8OJL - chains A and F of the 6 polymer chains in the assembly; structure by electron microscopy, 2.88 A resolution.

[Chain A (and F)]
Protein: Lon protease homolog, mitochondrial
From: Homo sapiens
Notes: EC 3.4.21.53; chain F of this document is another copy of the same molecule, construct and numbering; everything in this record applies to it too
UniProt: P36776 (LONM_HUMAN); residue numbers follow UniProt; this construct covers 121-959
Chain sequence (869 residues; numbered 91 to 959; the number before each row is that of its first residue):
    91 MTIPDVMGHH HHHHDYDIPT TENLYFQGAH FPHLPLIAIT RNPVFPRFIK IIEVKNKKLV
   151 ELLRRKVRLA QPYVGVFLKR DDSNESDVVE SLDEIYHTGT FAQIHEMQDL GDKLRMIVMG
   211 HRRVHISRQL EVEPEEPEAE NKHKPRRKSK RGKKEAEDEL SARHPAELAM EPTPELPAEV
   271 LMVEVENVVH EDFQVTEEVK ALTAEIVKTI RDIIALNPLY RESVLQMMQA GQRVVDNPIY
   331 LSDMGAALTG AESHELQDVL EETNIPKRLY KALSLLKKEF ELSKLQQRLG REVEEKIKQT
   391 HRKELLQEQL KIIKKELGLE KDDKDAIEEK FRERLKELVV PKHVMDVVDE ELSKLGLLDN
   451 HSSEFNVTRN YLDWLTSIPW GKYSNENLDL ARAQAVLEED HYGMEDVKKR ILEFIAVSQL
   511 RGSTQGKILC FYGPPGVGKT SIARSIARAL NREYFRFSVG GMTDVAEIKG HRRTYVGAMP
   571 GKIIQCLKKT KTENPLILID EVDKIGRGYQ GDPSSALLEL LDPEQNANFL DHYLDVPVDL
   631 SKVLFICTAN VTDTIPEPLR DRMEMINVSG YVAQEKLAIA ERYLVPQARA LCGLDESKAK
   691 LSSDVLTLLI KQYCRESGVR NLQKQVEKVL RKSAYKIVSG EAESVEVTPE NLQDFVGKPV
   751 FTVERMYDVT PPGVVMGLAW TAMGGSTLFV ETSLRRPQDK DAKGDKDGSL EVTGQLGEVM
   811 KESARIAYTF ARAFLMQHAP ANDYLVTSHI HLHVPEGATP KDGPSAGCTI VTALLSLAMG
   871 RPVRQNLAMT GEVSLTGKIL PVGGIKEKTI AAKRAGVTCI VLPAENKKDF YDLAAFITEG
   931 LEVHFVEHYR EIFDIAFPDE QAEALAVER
Not modelled in the structure: 91-122, 222-271, 950-959
Differences from the reference sequence: initiating methionine (91); expression tag (92-120); engineered mutation E394 (Tyr in P36776)
Small-molecule neighbours: ADP (adenosine-5'-diphosphate): D490, H491, Y492, M494, P524, P525, G526, V527, G528, K529, T530, S531, Y661, I669, Y673, L674, Q677, V709, R710, Q713
Swiss-Prot annotation at these positions:
  - active site: S855, K898
  - binding site (ATP): G523 to T530
  - natural variant: E476 (E476A: In CODASS), S631 (S631Y: In CODASS), A670 (A670V: In CODASS), R672 (R672C: In CODASS), P676 (P676S: In CODASS), R679 (R679H: In CODASS), R721 (R721G: In CODASS), A724 (A724V: In CODASS), P749 (P749S: In CODASS), G767 (G767E: In CODASS), I927 (deletion: In CODASS)
  - mutagenesis: K529 (K529R: Abolishes ATPase activity, and presumably ATP-driven protein unfolding, but does not block access to the proteolytic active site or prevent a substrate from binding to it), W770 (W770A: Has low basal, but normal stimulated ATPase activity, and retains peptidase activity; W770P: Has normal basal, but low stimulated ATPase activity, and abolishes peptidase activity), S855 (S855A: Lacks both ATPase and protease activity, but retains DNA binding activity), T880 (T880V: Enhances the basal, but not the stimulated ATPase activity), G893 (G893A: Has low basal, but normal stimulated ATPase activity, and retains peptidase activity; G893P: Has normal basal, but low stimulated ATPase activity, and abolishes peptidase activity), G894 (G894A/S: Enhances the basal, but not the stimulated ATPase activity, and retains peptidase activity; G894P: Enhances the basal, but not the stimulated ATPase activity, and abolishes peptidase activity)
What the authors report for this chain:
  - catalytic residues: S855, K898 (citing earlier work)
  - mutagenesis - Y394E: decreased catalytic activity on TFAM
  - mutagenesis - Y394E: decreased catalytic activity on ATPase
  - mutagenesis - Y394E (at least 2 degC): decreased stability
  - post-translational modification sites: S173, S181, Y186 (citing earlier work)
  - mutagenesis - Y394E: decreased catalytic activity on beta-casein
  - mutagenesis - Y394E: decreased catalytic activity on glutaryl-Ala-Ala-Phe-MNA

[Chain A / chain F interface]
Pairs across the interface (76; chain A residue first):
  K393(A) - E410(F)  salt bridge
  Q397(A) - E410(F)
  L400(A) - E406(F)
  L400(A) - E410(F)
  I403(A) - I403(F)  hydrophobic
  L407(A) - I403(F)  hydrophobic
  N450(A) - E440(F)
  N450(A) - K444(F)
  H451(A) - K444(F)
  H451(A) - L448(F)
  H451(A) - E454(F)
  H451(A) - T458(F)
  S453(A) - T564(F)
  V457(A) - R562(F)
  R459(A) - E440(F)  salt bridge
  Y565(A) - R562(F)  hydrogen bond (backbone-side chain)
  V566(A) - R562(F)
  G567(A) - R562(F)
  G567(A) - H622(F)
  A568(A) - R562(F)
  A680(A) - R511(F)  hydrogen bond (backbone-side chain)
  L681(A) - R511(F)  hydrogen bond (backbone-side chain)
  C682(A) - V507(F)
  C682(A) - L510(F)
  C682(A) - R511(F)
  G683(A) - L510(F)
  G683(A) - R511(F)
  R721(A) - R500(F)
  R721(A) - E503(F)  salt bridge
  K722(A) - E503(F)  salt bridge
  Y725(A) - L502(F)  hydrophobic
  Y725(A) - E503(F)
  Y725(A) - A506(F)  hydrophobic
  V728(A) - L480(F)  hydrophobic
  V728(A) - A506(F)  hydrophobic
  V728(A) - Q509(F)
  S729(A) - L480(F)
  K748(A) - K918(F)  hydrogen bond (side chain-backbone)
  K748(A) - Y921(F)
  K748(A) - D922(F)
  P749(A) - K918(F)
  V750(A) - E915(F)
  V750(A) - K918(F)
  T752(A) - E915(F)  hydrogen bond
  V753(A) - E915(F)
  M756(A) - K888(F)  hydrogen bond (backbone-side chain)
  M756(A) - L890(F)  hydrophobic
  Y757(A) - S884(F)  hydrogen bond
  Y757(A) - T886(F)
  Y757(A) - K888(F)
  E781(A) - S884(F)
  E781(A) - L885(F)
  E781(A) - T886(F)
  S783(A) - L885(F)
  L784(A) - M826(F)
  R785(A) - D797(F)  salt bridge
  R785(A) - R815(F)
  R785(A) - T819(F)
  R785(A) - R822(F)  hydrogen bond (backbone-side chain)
  R785(A) - M826(F)
  R786(A) - D795(F)  hydrogen bond (side chain-backbone)
  R786(A) - D797(F)
  R786(A) - R822(F)
  R786(A) - M826(F)
  P787(A) - M826(F)
  P787(A) - V836(F)
  K790(A) - D795(F)
  E801(A) - R815(F)  salt bridge
  E801(A) - T819(F)
  T803(A) - E812(F)
  Q805(A) - E812(F)
  H841(A) - I816(F)
  H841(A) - T819(F)  hydrogen bond
  H841(A) - L885(F)
  H843(A) - I816(F)
  H843(A) - L885(F)
Other interface residues (no listed pair), chain A (55 interface residues in all): K404, T553, D554, E557, R563, T564, Y599, L684, A724, F751, D758, P761, L842
Other interface residues (no listed pair), chain F (47 interface residues in all): L407, Q515, H561, Y599, D602, S605, V809, A823, T837

[Overview]
55 residues of chain A and 47 residues of chain F are in contact, with 10 hydrogen bonds and 6 salt bridges.
Polar contacts include K393(A)-E410(F), R459(A)-E440(F) and R721(A)-E503(F). Chain A binds ADP. From the
paper: catalytic residues S855(A) and K898(A); Y394E of chain A reduces catalytic activity on TFAM.
Chain A and chain F are both Lon protease homolog, mitochondrial (Homo sapiens); the structure, Human
Mitochondrial Lon Y394E Mutant ADP Bound, was determined by electron microscopy, deposited together with 8OVF,
8OVG, 8OKA and 8OM7.
